Entry 8EHI (electron microscopy, 5.50 A resolution (low resolution: residue-level contacts below are approximate; hydrogen-bond / salt-bridge calls are withheld)); this record covers chains J and K of the 8 polymer chains in the assembly.

[Chain J]
Name: DNA-directed RNA polymerase subunit beta'
Organism: Escherichia coli
Notes: EC 2.7.7.6
UniProtKB: C3SIA2 (C3SIA2_ECOLX); residue numbers follow UniProt; this construct covers 2-1407
Sequence (1407 residues; numbered 1 to 1407; the number before each row is that of its first residue):
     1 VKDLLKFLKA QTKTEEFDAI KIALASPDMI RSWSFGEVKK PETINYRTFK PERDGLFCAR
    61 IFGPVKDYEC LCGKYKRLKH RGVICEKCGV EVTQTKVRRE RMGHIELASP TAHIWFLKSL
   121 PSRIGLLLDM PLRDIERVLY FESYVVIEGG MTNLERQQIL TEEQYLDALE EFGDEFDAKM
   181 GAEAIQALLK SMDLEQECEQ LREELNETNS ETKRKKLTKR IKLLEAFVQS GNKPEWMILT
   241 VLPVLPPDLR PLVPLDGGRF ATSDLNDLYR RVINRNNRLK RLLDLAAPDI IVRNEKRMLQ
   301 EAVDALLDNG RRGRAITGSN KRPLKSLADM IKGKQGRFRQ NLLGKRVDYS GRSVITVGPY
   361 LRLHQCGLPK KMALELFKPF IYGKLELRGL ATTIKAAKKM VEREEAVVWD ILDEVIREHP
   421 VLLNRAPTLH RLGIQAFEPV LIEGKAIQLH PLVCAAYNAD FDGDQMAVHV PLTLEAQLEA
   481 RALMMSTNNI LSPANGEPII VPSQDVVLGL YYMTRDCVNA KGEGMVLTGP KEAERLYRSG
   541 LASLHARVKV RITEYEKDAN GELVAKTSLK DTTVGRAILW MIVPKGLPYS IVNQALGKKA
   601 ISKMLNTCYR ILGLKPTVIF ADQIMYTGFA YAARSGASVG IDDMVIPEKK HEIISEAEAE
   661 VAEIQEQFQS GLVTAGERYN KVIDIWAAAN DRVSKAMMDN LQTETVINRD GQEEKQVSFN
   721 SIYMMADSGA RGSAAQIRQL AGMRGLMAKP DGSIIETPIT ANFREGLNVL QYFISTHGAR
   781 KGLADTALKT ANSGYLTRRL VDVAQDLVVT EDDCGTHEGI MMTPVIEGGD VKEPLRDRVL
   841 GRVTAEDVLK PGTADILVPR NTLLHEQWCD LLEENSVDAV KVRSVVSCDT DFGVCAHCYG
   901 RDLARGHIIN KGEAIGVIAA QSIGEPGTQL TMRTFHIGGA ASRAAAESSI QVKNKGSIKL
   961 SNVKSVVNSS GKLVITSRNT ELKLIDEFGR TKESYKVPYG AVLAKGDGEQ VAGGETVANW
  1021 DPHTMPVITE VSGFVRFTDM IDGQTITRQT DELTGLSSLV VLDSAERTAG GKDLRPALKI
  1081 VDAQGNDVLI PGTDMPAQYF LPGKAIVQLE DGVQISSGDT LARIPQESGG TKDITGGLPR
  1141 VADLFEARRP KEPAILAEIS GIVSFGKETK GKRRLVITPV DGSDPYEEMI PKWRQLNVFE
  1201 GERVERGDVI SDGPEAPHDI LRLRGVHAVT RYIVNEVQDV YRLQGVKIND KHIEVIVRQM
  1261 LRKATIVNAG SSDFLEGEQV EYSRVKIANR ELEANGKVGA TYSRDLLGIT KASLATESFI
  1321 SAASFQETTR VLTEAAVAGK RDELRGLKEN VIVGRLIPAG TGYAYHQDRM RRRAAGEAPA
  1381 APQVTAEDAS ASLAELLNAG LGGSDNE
Unresolved in the structure: 1-15, 934-947, 1127-1133, 1374-1407
Differences from the reference sequence: expression tag (1)
Bound ions: Zn2+ site 1: C70, C72, C85, C88; Mg2+: D460, D462; Zn2+ site 2: C814, C888, C895, C898

[Chain K]
Name: DNA-directed RNA polymerase subunit omega
Organism: Escherichia coli
Notes: EC 2.7.7.6
UniProtKB: P0A802 (RPOZ_ECO57); residues 1-91 here = UniProt positions 1-91
Sequence (91 residues; each row starts with the number of its first residue):
     1 MARVTVQDAV EKIGNRFDLV LVAARRARQM QVGGKDPLVP EENDKTTVIA LREIEEGLIN
    61 NQILDVRERQ EQQEQEAAEL QAVTAIAEGR R
Unresolved in the structure: 1, 81-91

[Interface between chain J and chain K]
Residue-residue contacts - 48 pairs, chain J then chain K:
  H364(J) with V4(K)
  E414(J) with N43(K); K45(K)
  R417(J) with E42(K); N43(K); D44(K)
  E418(J) with A2(K); D44(K); K45(K); V48(K)
  E438(J) with R3(K)
  L474(J) with A24(K); A27(K); R28(K); Q31(K); T47(K)
  E475(J) with A24(K); R28(K)
  Q477(J) with T47(K)
  L478(J) with V20(K); A23(K); A24(K); T47(K); L51(K)
  E479(J) with V20(K)
  R481(J) with R3(K); V6(K); V48(K); L51(K)
  A482(J) with V6(K); R16(K); L19(K); V20(K)
  L483(J) with R16(K); F17(K)
  T487(J) with T5(K)
  N488(J) with V6(K); R16(K)
  L614(J) with T5(K); Q7(K)
  K615(J) with T5(K); D8(K)
  R905(J) with R16(K)
  N910(J) with G14(K); N15(K)
  G912(J) with F17(K)
  E913(J) with F17(K)
  A1364(J) with L21(K)
Other interface residues (no listed pair), chain J (28 interface residues in all): V415, T473, M485, K911, G1360, T1361
Other interface residues (no listed pair), chain K (27 interface residues in all): T46

[Summary]
Chain J and chain K form an interface of 28 and 27 residues respectively. C70(J), C72(J), C85(J) and C88(J)
form the Zn2+ site 1. D460(J) and D462(J) coordinate Mg2+.
Chain J is DNA-directed RNA polymerase subunit beta' and chain K is DNA-directed RNA polymerase subunit omega,
both from Escherichia coli; the structure, Cryo-EM structure of his-elemental paused elongation complex with
an unfolded TL (2), was determined by electron microscopy together with 8EG7, 8EG8, 8EGB, 8EH8, 8EH9, 8EHA and
8EHF from the same study.
